Entry 7ETO (electron microscopy, 4.00 A resolution); this record covers chains I and M of the 26 polymer chains in the assembly.

== Chain I ==
Molecule: Triplex capsid protein 2
Source organism: Human cytomegalovirus
UniProtKB: Q6RXF2 (Q6RXF2_HCMV); numbering as in UniProt (aligned over 1-306)
Chain sequence (306 residues; each row starts with the number of its first residue):
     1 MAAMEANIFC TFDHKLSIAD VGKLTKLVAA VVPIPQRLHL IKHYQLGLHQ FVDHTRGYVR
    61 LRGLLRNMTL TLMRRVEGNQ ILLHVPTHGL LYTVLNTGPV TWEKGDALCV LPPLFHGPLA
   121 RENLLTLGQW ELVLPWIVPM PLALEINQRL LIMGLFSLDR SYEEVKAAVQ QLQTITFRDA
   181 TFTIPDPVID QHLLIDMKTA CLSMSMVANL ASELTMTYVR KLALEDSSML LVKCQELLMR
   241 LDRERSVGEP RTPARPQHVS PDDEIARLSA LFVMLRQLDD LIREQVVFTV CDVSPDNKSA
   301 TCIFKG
Disordered / not traced: 1-5, 118-122

== Chain M ==
Molecule: Capsid vertex component 1
Source organism: Human cytomegalovirus
UniProtKB: A0A6C0PJD3 (A0A6C0PJD3_HCMV); residues 1-594 here = UniProt positions 1-594
Chain sequence (594 residues; row label = number of the first residue in the row):
     1 METHLYSDLA FEARFADDEQ LPLHLVLDQE VLSNEEAETL RYVYYRNVDS AGRSTGRAPG
    61 GDEDDAPASD DAEDAVGGDR AFDRERRTWQ RACFRVLPRP LELLDYLRQS GLTVTLEKEQ
   121 RVRMFYAVFT TLGLRCPDNR LSGAQTLHLR LVWPDGSYRD WEFLARDLLR EEMEANKRDR
   181 QHQLATTTNH RRRGGLRNNL DNGSDRRLPE AAVASLETAV STPFFEIPNG AGTSSANGDG
   241 RFSNLEQRVA RLLRGDEEFI YHAGPLEPPS KIRGHELVQL RLDVNPDLMY ATDPHDRDEV
   301 ARTDEWKGAG VSRLREVWDV QHRVRLRVLW YVNSFWRSRE LSYDDHEVEL YRALDAYRAR
   361 IAVEYVLIRA VRDEIYAVLR RDGGALPQRF ACHVSRNMSW RVVWELCRHA LALWMDWADV
   421 RSCIIKALTP RLSRGAAAAA QRARRQRERS APKPQELLFG PRNESGPPAE QTWYADVVRC
   481 VRAQVDLGVE VRAARCPRTG LWIVRDRRGR LRRWLSQPEV CVLYVTPDLD FYWVLPGGFA
   541 VSSRVTLHGL AQRALRDRFQ NFEAVLARGM HVEAGRQEPE TPRVSGRRLP FDDL
Disordered / not traced: 177-296, 465-467, 592-594

== Interface between chain I and chain M ==
Pairs across the interface (33):
  V219(I) with Y6(M), hydrogen bond (backbone-side chain)
  R220(I) with Y6(M); A10(M); R14(M); R91(M)
  A223(I) with Y6(M); C93(M), hydrogen bond (backbone-side chain)
  L224(I) with R91(M); A92(M); C93(M), hydrophobic
  E225(I) with R568(M)
  D226(I) with R95(M), salt bridge
  S227(I) with E2(M)
  M229(I) with M1(M), hydrophobic; E2(M)
  V232(I) with E2(M); Y6(M), hydrophobic
  Q235(I) with Y6(M); L9(M)
  E236(I) with L9(M); A301(M); R302(M), hydrogen bond (side chain-backbone); T303(M)
  M239(I) with L9(M); A13(M), hydrophobic
  R251(I) with A16(M)
  T252(I) with A16(M)
  R255(I) with R14(M); D17(M)
  P256(I) with D17(M)
  Q257(I) with R14(M), hydrogen bond
  H258(I) with R87(M); Q90(M)
Interface residues without a listed pair, chain I (21 interface residues in all): K233, R240, A254
Interface residues without a listed pair, chain M (23 interface residues in all): L5, E12, F94, E299

== Summary ==
21 residues of chain I face 23 of chain M across their interface; the contacts include 4 hydrogen bonds and 1
salt bridge. Among the polar pairs are D226(I)-R95(M), V219(I)-Y6(M) and A223(I)-C93(M).
Chain I is Triplex capsid protein 2 and chain M is Capsid vertex component 1, both from Human cytomegalovirus;
the structure, C1 CVSC-binding penton vertex in the virion capsid of Human Cytomegalovirus, was determined by
electron microscopy, deposited together with 7ET2, 7ET3, 7ETJ and 7ETM.
